4Y6A - chains B and C of the 30 polymer chains in the assembly; structure by X-ray diffraction, 2.60 A resolution.

[Chain B]
Protein: Proteasome subunit alpha type-3
Organism: Saccharomyces cerevisiae
Notes: EC 3.4.25.1
UniProtKB: P23638 (PSA3_YEAST); residues 0-257 here correspond to UniProt positions 1-258 (UniProt number = residue number + 1)
Amino-acid sequence (258 residues; numbered 0 to 257; the number before each row is that of its first residue; numbering starts at 0):
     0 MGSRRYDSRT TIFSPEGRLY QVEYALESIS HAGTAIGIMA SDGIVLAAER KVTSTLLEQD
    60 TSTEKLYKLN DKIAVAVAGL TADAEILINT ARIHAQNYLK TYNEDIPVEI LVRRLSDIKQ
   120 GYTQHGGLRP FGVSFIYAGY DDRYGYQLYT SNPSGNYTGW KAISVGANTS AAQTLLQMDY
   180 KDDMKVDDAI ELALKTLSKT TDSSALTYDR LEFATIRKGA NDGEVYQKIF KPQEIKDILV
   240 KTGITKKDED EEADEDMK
Not modelled in the structure: 0, 245-257
Curated features (UniProtKB/Swiss-Prot):
  - cross-link (Glycyl lysine isopeptide (Lys-Gly)): Lys99 (interchain with G-Cter in ubiquitin), Lys198 (interchain with G-Cter in ubiquitin), Lys230 (interchain with G-Cter in ubiquitin)

[Chain C]
Protein: Proteasome subunit alpha type-4
Organism: Saccharomyces cerevisiae
Notes: EC 3.4.25.1
UniProtKB: P40303 (PSA4_YEAST); residues -1 to 252 here correspond to UniProt positions 1-254 (UniProt number = residue number + 2)
Amino-acid sequence (254 residues; each row starts with the number of its first residue; numbers below 1 keep their minus sign (Met-1 is residue -1)):
    -1 MSGYDRALSI FSPDGHIFQV EYALEAVKRG TCAVGVKGKN CVVLGCERRS TLKLQDTRIT
    59 PSKVSKIDSH VVLSFSGLNA DSRILIEKAR VEAQSHRLTL EDPVTVEYLT RYVAGVQQRY
   119 TQSGGVRPFG VSTLIAGFDP RDDEPKLYQT EPSGIYSSWS AQTIGRNSKT VREFLEKNYD
   179 RKEPPATVEE CVKLTVRSLL EVVQTGAKNI EITVVKPDSD IVALSSEEIN QYVTQIEQEK
   239 QEQQEQDKKK KSNH
Not modelled in the structure: -1 to 0, 241-252
Curated features (UniProtKB/Swiss-Prot):
  - modified residue: Thr58 (Phosphothreonine)

[How chain B and chain C interact]
Residue-residue contacts - 74 pairs, chain B then chain C:
  Arg3(B) - Arg4(C)
  Asp6(B) - Tyr2(C)  hydrogen bond
  Asp6(B) - Arg4(C)  salt bridge
  Arg8(B) - Arg4(C)
  Thr10(B) - Leu6(C)
  Thr10(B) - Arg125(C)
  Ile11(B) - Leu6(C)  hydrophobic
  Ile11(B) - Gln17(C)
  Phe12(B) - Gln17(C)  hydrogen bond (backbone-side chain)
  Phe12(B) - Tyr20(C)  hydrophobic
  Phe12(B) - Ala21(C)  hydrophobic
  Phe12(B) - Leu76(C)  hydrophobic
  Phe12(B) - Arg125(C)
  Phe12(B) - Pro126(C)
  Phe12(B) - Gly128(C)
  Ser13(B) - Tyr20(C)
  Pro14(B) - Tyr20(C)  hydrophobic
  Pro14(B) - Glu23(C)
  Glu15(B) - Glu23(C)
  Glu15(B) - Arg27(C)  hydrogen bond (backbone-side chain)
  Gly16(B) - Tyr20(C)
  Gly16(B) - Glu23(C)
  Gly16(B) - Ala24(C)
  Gly16(B) - Arg27(C)
  Arg17(B) - Arg27(C)
  Leu18(B) - Arg125(C)
  Met38(B) - Asp54(C)
  Met38(B) - Arg56(C)
  Arg112(B) - Arg81(C)
  Ser115(B) - Arg81(C)  hydrogen bond (backbone-side chain)
  Asp116(B) - Arg81(C)  salt bridge
  Asp116(B) - Ile82(C)
  Gln119(B) - Ala78(C)
  Gln119(B) - Asp79(C)
  Gln119(B) - Ile82(C)
  Thr122(B) - Arg125(C)  hydrogen bond (backbone-side chain)
  Gln123(B) - Tyr118(C)
  Gln123(B) - Gly123(C)
  Gln123(B) - Val124(C)
  Gln123(B) - Arg125(C)  hydrogen bond (backbone-backbone)
  Gln123(B) - Phe127(C)
  His124(B) - Gly123(C)
  His124(B) - Val124(C)
  Gly125(B) - Tyr2(C)
  Gly125(B) - Gly123(C)
  Gly126(B) - Tyr2(C)
  Tyr143(B) - Arg56(C)  hydrogen bond (backbone-side chain)
  Tyr143(B) - Ile57(C)  hydrophobic
  Tyr145(B) - Arg56(C)  hydrogen bond (backbone-side chain)
  Gln146(B) - Ile57(C)
  Leu147(B) - Ile57(C)
  Tyr148(B) - Ile57(C)
  Ser153(B) - Ala78(C)
  Gly154(B) - Ala78(C)
  Gly154(B) - Arg81(C)  hydrogen bond (backbone-side chain)
  Asn155(B) - Asn77(C)  hydrogen bond
  Asn155(B) - Ala78(C)
  Tyr156(B) - Pro59(C)  hydrophobic
  Tyr156(B) - Arg81(C)
  Gly158(B) - Gln53(C)
  Gly158(B) - Asp54(C)  hydrogen bond (backbone-backbone)
  Gly158(B) - Thr58(C)  hydrogen bond (backbone-side chain)
  Trp159(B) - Leu50(C)  hydrophobic
  Trp159(B) - Lys51(C)
  Trp159(B) - Leu52(C)
  Trp159(B) - Gln53(C)
  Trp159(B) - Asp54(C)
  Lys160(B) - Leu52(C)  hydrogen bond (backbone-backbone)
  Lys160(B) - Gln53(C)
  Lys160(B) - Asp54(C)
  Ala161(B) - Leu52(C)  hydrogen bond (backbone-backbone)
  Gln172(B) - Leu52(C)
  Leu175(B) - Leu52(C)
  Gln176(B) - Leu52(C)
Also at the interface, not in a pair above, chain B (41 interface residues in all): Glu108, Thr157, Tyr179

[In short]
41 residues of chain B face 31 of chain C across their interface, with 14 hydrogen bonds and 2 salt bridges.
Polar contacts include Asp6(B)-Arg4(C), Asp116(B)-Arg81(C) and Asp6(B)-Tyr2(C).
Here chain B is Proteasome subunit alpha type-3 and chain C is Proteasome subunit alpha type-4, both from
Saccharomyces cerevisiae. Entry 4Y6A (Yeast 20S proteasome beta2-H114D mutant in complex with Ac-PAD-ep) was
determined by X-ray diffraction, deposited together with 4Y69, 4Y6V, 4Y6Z, 4Y70, 4Y74, 4Y75 and 34 further
entries.
